PDB entry 8XS7 | X-ray diffraction, 2.77 A resolution | chains A and D of the 4 polymer chains in the assembly

Chain A:
Molecule: Aryl hydrocarbon receptor nuclear translocator
Organism: Homo sapiens
Reference sequence: P27540 (ARNT_HUMAN); numbering as in UniProt (aligned over 85-465)
Sequence (382 residues; numbered 84 to 465; the number before each row is that of its first residue):
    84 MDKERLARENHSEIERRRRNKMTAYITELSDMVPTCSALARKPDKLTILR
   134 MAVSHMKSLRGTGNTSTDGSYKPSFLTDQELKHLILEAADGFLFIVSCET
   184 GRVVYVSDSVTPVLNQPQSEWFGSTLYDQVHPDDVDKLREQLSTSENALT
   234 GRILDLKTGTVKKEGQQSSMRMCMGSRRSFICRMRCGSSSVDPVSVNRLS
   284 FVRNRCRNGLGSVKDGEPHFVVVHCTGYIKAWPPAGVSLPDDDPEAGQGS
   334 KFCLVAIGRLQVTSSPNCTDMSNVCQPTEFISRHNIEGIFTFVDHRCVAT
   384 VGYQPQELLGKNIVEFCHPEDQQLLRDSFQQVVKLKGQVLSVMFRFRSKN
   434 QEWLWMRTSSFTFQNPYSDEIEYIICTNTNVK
Disordered / not traced: 120-124, 144-155, 228-258, 270-299, 345-359, 465
Sequence notes: initiating methionine (84)
Curated features (UniProtKB/Swiss-Prot):
  - region: Leu-167 to Ala-171 (Mediates the transcription activity and dimerization of the AHR:ARNT complex)
  - mutagenesis: Arg-91 (R91A: Diminishes DNA interaction), Asn-93 (N93A: Diminishes DNA interaction), His-94 (H94A: Severely diminishes DNA interaction), Glu-98 (E98A: Severely diminishes DNA interaction), Arg-99 (R99A: Diminishes DNA interaction), Arg-101 (R101A: Severely diminishes DNA interaction), Arg-102 (R102A: Severely diminishes DNA interaction)

Chain D:
Molecule: DNAR
Sequence (21 nucleotides; row label = number of the first residue in the row):
     1 GCTTGTCACGCGATGCCCGAT

Interface between chain A and chain D:
Residue-residue contacts (5):
  His-94(A) / DT6(D)  hydrogen bond to the base
  Ile-97(A) / DG5(D)  phosphate contact
  Glu-98(A) / DA8(D)  hydrogen bond to the base
  Arg-101(A) / DT6(D)  salt bridge to the phosphate
  Arg-101(A) / DC7(D)  base contact

In short:
Chain A and chain D each contribute 4 residues to their interface, with 2 hydrogen bonds and 1 salt bridge.
Polar pairs include His-94(A)/DT6(D), Glu-98(A)/DA8(D) and Arg-101(A)/DT6(D). Curated annotation (UniProt)
lists 7 mutagenesis sites on chain A.
Here chain A is Aryl hydrocarbon receptor nuclear translocator (Homo sapiens) and chain D is DNAR. Entry 8XS7
(Crystal structure of the DNA-bound AHR-ARNT heterodimer in complex with FICZ) was determined by X-ray
diffraction together with 8XS6, 8XS8, 8XS9, 8XSA and 8XSB from the same study.
